3KA8 - chain A; structure by X-ray diffraction, 1.35 A resolution.

Chain A:
Molecule: Ferritin, middle subunit
From: Rana catesbeiana
Notes: EC 1.16.3.1
UniProtKB: P07798 (FRI2_RANCA); residues 0-175 here correspond to UniProt positions 1-176 (UniProt number = residue number + 1)
Sequence (176 residues; each row starts with the number of its first residue; numbering starts at 0):
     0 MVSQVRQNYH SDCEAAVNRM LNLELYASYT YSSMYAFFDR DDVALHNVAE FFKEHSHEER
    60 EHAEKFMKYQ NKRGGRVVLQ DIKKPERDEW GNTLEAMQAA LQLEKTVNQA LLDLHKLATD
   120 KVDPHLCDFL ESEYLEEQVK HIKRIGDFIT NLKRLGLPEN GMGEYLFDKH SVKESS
Unresolved in the structure: 0, 173-175
Construct notes: engineered mutation His140 (Asp141 in P07798)
Metal / ion sites: Mg2+ near Ser10 (its only coordinating residue here); Co2+ site 1: Glu23, Glu58, His61; Co2+ site 2: His56, Glu60, Glu63; Co2+ site 3: Glu57, Glu136, His140; Co2+ site 4 near His169 (its only coordinating residue here)
UniProt features mapped onto this chain:
  - binding site (Fe cation): Glu23, Glu58, His61, Glu103, Gln137
Reported in the primary citation:
  - conformationally variable residues (side-chain flip): His54, Glu136
  - mutagenesis - D140H: abolished catalytic activity (citing earlier work)
  - mutagenesis - D127A, E130A: decreased catalytic activity

Summary:
The Co2+ site 1 is built by Glu23, Glu58 and His61. His56, Glu60 and Glu63 form the Co2+ site 2. From UniProt:
5 Fe cation-binding residues. From the paper: D127A and E130A reduce catalytic activity; conformational
variability at His54 and Glu136.
Chain A is Ferritin, middle subunit (Rana catesbeiana); the structure, Frog M-ferritin, EQH mutant, with
cobalt, was determined by X-ray diffraction (same publication as 3KA3, 3KA4 and 3KA6).
